6SEF - chains B and J of the 11 polymer chains in the assembly; structure by electron microscopy, 3.70 A resolution.

# Chain B
Name: Histone H4
From: Homo sapiens
Reference sequence: P62805 (H4_HUMAN); residues 0-102 here correspond to UniProt positions 1-103 (UniProt number = residue number + 1)
Sequence (103 residues; numbered 0 to 102; the number before each row is that of its first residue; numbering starts at 0):
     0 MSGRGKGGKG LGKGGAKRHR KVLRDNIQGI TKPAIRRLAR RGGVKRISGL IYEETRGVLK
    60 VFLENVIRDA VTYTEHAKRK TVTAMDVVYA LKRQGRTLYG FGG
Not modelled in the structure: 0-22, 101-102
Swiss-Prot annotation at these positions:
  - DNA-binding region: Lys16 to Lys20
  - modified residue: Ser1 (N-acetylserine), Arg3 (Asymmetric dimethylarginine), Lys5 (N6-(2-hydroxyisobutyryl)lysine), Lys8 (N6-(2-hydroxyisobutyryl)lysine), Lys12 (N6-(2-hydroxyisobutyryl)lysine), Lys16 (N6-(2-hydroxyisobutyryl)lysine), Lys20 (N6,N6,N6-trimethyllysine), Lys31 (N6-(2-hydroxyisobutyryl)lysine), Lys44 (N6-(2-hydroxyisobutyryl)lysine), Ser47 (Phosphoserine), Tyr51 (Phosphotyrosine), Lys59 (N6-(2-hydroxyisobutyryl)lysine), Lys77 (N6-(2-hydroxyisobutyryl)lysine), Lys79 (N6-(2-hydroxyisobutyryl)lysine), Thr80 (Phosphothreonine), Tyr88 (Phosphotyrosine), Lys91 (N6-(2-hydroxyisobutyryl)lysine)
  - cross-link (Glycyl lysine isopeptide (Lys-Gly)): Lys12 (interchain with G-Cter in SUMO2), Lys20 (interchain with G-Cter in SUMO2), Lys31 (interchain with G-Cter in SUMO2), Lys59 (interchain with G-Cter in SUMO2), Lys79 (interchain with G-Cter in SUMO2), Lys91 (interchain with G-Cter in SUMO2)

# Chain J
Molecule: 145-nt DNA strand
From: synthetic construct
Sequence (145 nucleotides; row label = number of the first residue in the row; numbers below 1 keep their minus sign (DA-72 is residue -72)):
   -72 ATCGATGTAT ATATCTGACA CGTGCCTGGA GACTAGGGAG TAATCCCCTT GGCGGTTAAA
   -12 ACGCGGGGGA CAGCGCGTAC GTGCGTTTAA GCGGTGCTAG AGCTGTCTAC GACCAATTGA
    48 GCGGCCTCGG CACCGGGATT CTGAT

# Chain B / chain J interface
Residue-residue contacts (11; chain B residue first):
  Arg45(B) - DC7(J)  sugar contact
  Arg45(B) - DG8(J)  phosphate contact
  Ile46(B) - DC7(J)  sugar contact
  Ile46(B) - DG8(J)  hydrogen bond to the phosphate
  Ser47(B) - DC7(J)  phosphate contact
  Gly48(B) - DC7(J)  hydrogen bond to the phosphate
  Lys77(B) - DA28(J)  phosphate contact
  Arg78(B) - DA28(J)  phosphate contact
  Lys79(B) - DG27(J)  phosphate contact
  Lys79(B) - DA28(J)  hydrogen bond to the phosphate
  Thr80(B) - DA28(J)  phosphate contact
Other interface residues (no listed pair), chain B (11 interface residues in all): Arg23, Arg39, Lys44
Other interface residues (no listed pair), chain J (6 interface residues in all): DA16, DG29

# Overview
11 residues of chain B and 6 residues of chain J are in contact; the contacts include 3 hydrogen bonds. Among
the polar pairs are Ile46(B)-DG8(J), Gly48(B)-DC7(J) and Lys79(B)-DA28(J). UniProt lists a DNA-binding region
on chain B.
Chain B is Histone H4 (Homo sapiens) and chain J is a 145-nt DNA strand (synthetic construct); the structure,
Class2C : CENP-A nucleosome in complex with CENP-C central region, was determined by electron microscopy,
deposited together with 6SE0, 6SE6, 6SEE and 6SEG.
